8USW - chains C and D of the 4 polymer chains in the assembly; structure by electron microscopy, 4.23 A resolution (low resolution: residue-level contacts below are approximate; hydrogen-bond / salt-bridge calls are withheld).

[Chain C]
Name: Glutamate receptor ionotropic, NMDA 1
From: Homo sapiens
Reference sequence: P35439 (NMDZ1_RAT); residues 1-847 here = UniProt positions 1-847
Amino-acid sequence (847 residues; each row starts with the number of its first residue):
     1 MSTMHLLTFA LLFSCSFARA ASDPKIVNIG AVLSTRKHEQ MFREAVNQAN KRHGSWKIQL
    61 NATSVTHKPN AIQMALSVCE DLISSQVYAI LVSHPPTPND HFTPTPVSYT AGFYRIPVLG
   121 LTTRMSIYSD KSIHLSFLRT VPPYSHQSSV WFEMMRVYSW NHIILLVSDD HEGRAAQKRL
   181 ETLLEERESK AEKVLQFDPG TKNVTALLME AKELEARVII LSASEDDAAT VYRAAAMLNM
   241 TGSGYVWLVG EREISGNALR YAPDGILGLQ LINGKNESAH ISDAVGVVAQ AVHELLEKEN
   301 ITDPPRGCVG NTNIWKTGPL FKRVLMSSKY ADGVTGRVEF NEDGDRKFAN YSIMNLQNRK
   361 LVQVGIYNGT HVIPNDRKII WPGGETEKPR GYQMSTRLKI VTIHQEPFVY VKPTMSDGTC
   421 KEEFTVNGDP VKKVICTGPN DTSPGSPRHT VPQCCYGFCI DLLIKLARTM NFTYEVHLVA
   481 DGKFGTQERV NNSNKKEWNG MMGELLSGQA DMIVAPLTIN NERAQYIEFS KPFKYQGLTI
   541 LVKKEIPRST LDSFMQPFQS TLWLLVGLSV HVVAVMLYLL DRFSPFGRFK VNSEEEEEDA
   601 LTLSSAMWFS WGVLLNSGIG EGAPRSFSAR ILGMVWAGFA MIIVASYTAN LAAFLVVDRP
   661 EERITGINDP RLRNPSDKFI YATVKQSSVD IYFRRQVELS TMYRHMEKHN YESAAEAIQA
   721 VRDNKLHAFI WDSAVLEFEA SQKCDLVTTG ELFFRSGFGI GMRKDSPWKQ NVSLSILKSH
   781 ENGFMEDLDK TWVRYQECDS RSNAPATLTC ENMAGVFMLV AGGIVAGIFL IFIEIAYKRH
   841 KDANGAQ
Disordered / not traced: 1-24, 580-627, 799-847
Disulfides: Cys420-Cys454, Cys436-Cys455, Cys744-Cys798
Differences from the reference sequence: conflict Ser22 (Cys in P35439), Ser159 (Asn in P35439), Lys212 (Arg in P35439), Leu267 (Ile in P35439), Val657 (Leu in P35439), Cys810 (Phe in P35439), Asn844 (Arg in P35439), Gly845 (Arg in P35439), Ala846 (Lys in P35439)
Ligand contacts: DQC (7-nitro-2,3-dioxo-1,2,3,4-tetrahydroquinoxaline-6-carbonitrile): Gln405, Phe484, Pro516, Leu517, Thr518, Arg523, Trp731, Asp732, Val735
Curated features (UniProtKB/Swiss-Prot):
  - region: Leu603 to Pro624 (Pore-forming)
  - binding site (glycine): Pro516, Thr518, Arg523, Ser688, Asp732
  - glycosylation (N-linked (GlcNAc...) asparagine): Asn61, Asn203, Asn239, Asn276, Asn300, Asn350, Asn368, Asn440, Asn471, Asn491, Asn674, Asn771

[Chain D]
Name: Glutamate receptor ionotropic, NMDA 3A
From: Homo sapiens
Reference sequence: Q8TCU5 (NMD3A_HUMAN); residue numbers follow UniProt; this construct covers 38-967
Amino-acid sequence (939 residues; row label = number of the first residue in the row):
    38 CQILKRIGHA VRVGAVHLQP WTTAPRAASR APDDSRAGAQ RDEPEPGTRR SPAPSPGARW
    98 LGSTLHGRGP PGSRKPGEGA RAEALWPRDA LLFAVDNLNR VEGLLPYNLS LEVVMAIEAG
   158 LGDLPLLPFS SPSSPWSSDP FSFLQSVCHT VVVQGVSALL AFPQSQGEMM ELDLVSLVLH
   218 IPVISIVRHE FPRESQNPLH LQLSLENSLS SDADVTVSIL TMNNWYNFSL LLCQEDWNIT
   278 DFLLLTQNNS KFHLGSIINI TANLPSTQDL LSFLQIQLES IKNSTPTVVM FGCDMESIRR
   338 IFEITTQFGV MPPELRWVLG DSQNVEELRT EGLPLGLIAH GKTTQSVFEH YVQDAMELVA
   398 RAVATATMIQ PELALIPSTM NCMEVETTNL TSGQYLSRFL ANTTFRGLSG SIRVKGSTIV
   458 SSENNFFIWN LQHDPMGKPM WTRLGSWQGG KIVMDYGIWP EQAQRHKTHF QHPSKLHLRV
   518 VTLIEHPFVF TREVDDEGLC PAGQLCLDPM TNDSSTLDSL FSSLHSSNDT VPIKFKKCCY
   578 GYCIDLLEKI AEDMNFDFDL YIVGDGKYGA WKNGHWTGLV GDLLRGTAHM AVTSFSINTA
   638 RSQVIDFTSP FFSTSLGILV RTRDTAAPIG AFMWPLHWCM WLGIFVALHI TAVFLTLYEW
   698 KSPFGLTPKG RNRSKVFSFS SALNICYALL FGRTVAIKPP KCWTGRFLMN LWAIFCMFCL
   758 STYTANLAAV MVGEKIYEEL SGIHDPKLHH PSQGFRFGTV RESSAEDYVR QSFPEMHEYM
   818 RRYNVPATPD GVEYLKNDPE KLDAFIMDKA LLDYEVSIDA DCKLLTVGKP FAIEGYGIGL
   878 PPNSPLTANI SELISQYKSH GFMDMLHDKW YRVVPCGKRS FAVTETLQMG IKHFSGLFVL
   938 LCIGFGLSIL TTIGEHIVYR LLLPRIKNKS TETSQVAPA
Disordered / not traced: 57-123, 494-510, 663-739, 914-925, 956-976
Disulfides: Cys537-Cys575, Cys543-Cys576, Cys859-Cys913
Differences from the reference sequence: conflict Cys676 (Thr in Q8TCU5); expression tag (968-976)

[Chain C / chain D interface]
Residue-residue contacts - 12 pairs, chain C then chain D:
  Val309(C) - Ser175(D)
  Asn668(C) - Val911(D)
  Pro670(C) - Val911(D)
  Pro670(C) - Pro912(D)
  Arg673(C) - Arg909(D)
  Arg695(C) - Pro538(D)
  Val697(C) - Ala539(D)
  Val697(C) - Tyr577(D)
  Val697(C) - Trp907(D)
  Glu698(C) - Lys906(D)
  Glu698(C) - Arg909(D)
  Ser700(C) - Tyr577(D)
Other interface residues (no listed pair), chain C (18 interface residues in all): Asn70, Ala71, Ile72, Ser132, Ile133, Ser628, Ala649, Ala653, Asp669, Arg694
Other interface residues (no listed pair), chain D (22 interface residues in all): Glu231, Gln233, Val422, Thr424, Arg529, Asp532, Thr761, Leu764, Ala765, Met768, Cys913, Ser945, Thr949

[In short]
18 residues of chain C and 22 residues of chain D are in contact. Chain C binds compound DQC. UniProt lists 5
glycine-binding residues on chain C.
Here chain C is Glutamate receptor ionotropic, NMDA 1 and chain D is Glutamate receptor ionotropic, NMDA 3A,
both from Homo sapiens. Entry 8USW (CNQX-bound GluN1a-3A NMDA receptor) was determined by electron microscopy
(same publication as 8USX and 8UUE).
